7KSQ - chains B and D of the 18 polymer chains in the assembly; structure by electron microscopy, 2.80 A resolution.

[Chain B]
Protein: Photosystem I P700 chlorophyll a apoprotein A2
Organism: Physcomitrium patens
Notes: EC 1.97.1.12
UniProtKB: Q8MFA2 (PSAB_PHYPA); residues 3-734 here = UniProt positions 3-734
Amino-acid sequence (732 residues; numbered 3 to 734; the number before each row is that of its first residue):
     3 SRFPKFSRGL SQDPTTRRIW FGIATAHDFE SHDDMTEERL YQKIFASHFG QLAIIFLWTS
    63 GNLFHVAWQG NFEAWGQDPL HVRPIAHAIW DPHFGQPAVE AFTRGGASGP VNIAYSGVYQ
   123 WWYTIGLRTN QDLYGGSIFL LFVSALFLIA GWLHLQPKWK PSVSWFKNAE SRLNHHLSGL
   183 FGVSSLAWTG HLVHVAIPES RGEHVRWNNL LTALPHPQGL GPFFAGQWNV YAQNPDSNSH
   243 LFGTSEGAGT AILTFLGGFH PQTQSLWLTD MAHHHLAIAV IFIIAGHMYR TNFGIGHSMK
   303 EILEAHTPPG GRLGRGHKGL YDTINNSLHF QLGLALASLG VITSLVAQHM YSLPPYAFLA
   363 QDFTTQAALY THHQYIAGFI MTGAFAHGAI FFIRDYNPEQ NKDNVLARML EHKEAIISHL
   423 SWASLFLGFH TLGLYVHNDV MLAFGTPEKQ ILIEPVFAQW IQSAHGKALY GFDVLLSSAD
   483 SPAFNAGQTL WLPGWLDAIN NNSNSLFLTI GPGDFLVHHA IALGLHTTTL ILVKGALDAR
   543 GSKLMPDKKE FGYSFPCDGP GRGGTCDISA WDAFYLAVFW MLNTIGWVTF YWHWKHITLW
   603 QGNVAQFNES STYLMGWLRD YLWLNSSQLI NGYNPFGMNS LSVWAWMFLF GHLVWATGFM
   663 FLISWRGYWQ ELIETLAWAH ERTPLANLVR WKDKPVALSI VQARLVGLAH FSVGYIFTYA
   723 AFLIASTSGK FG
Curated features (UniProtKB/Swiss-Prot):
  - binding site ([4Fe-4S] cluster): Cys-559, Cys-568
  - binding site (chlorophyll a): His-654, Met-662, Tyr-670
  - binding site (phylloquinone): Trp-671
Ion coordination: 4Fe-4S cluster Fe: Cys-559, Cys-568 (shared with 2 residues of chain A)
Small-molecule neighbours:
  - beta-carotene (BCR), molecule 1: Gly-52, Ile-56, Leu-59, Leu-150
  - beta-carotene (BCR), molecule 2: Leu-54, Ile-57, Phe-58, Phe-149, Gly-181, Leu-182, Val-185, Ser-186, Leu-188
  - beta-carotene (BCR), molecule 3: Phe-58, Thr-61, Leu-65, Trp-123, Trp-124, Ile-127, Leu-129, Gly-138, Phe-141, Leu-142, Trp-209, Leu-212, Leu-213
  - beta-carotene (BCR), molecule 4: Leu-188, Leu-222, Phe-225, Phe-226, Leu-278, Val-282, Ile-285, Ile-286, His-289, Ile-297
  - beta-carotene (BCR), molecule 5: Phe-225, Trp-230, Val-282, Ile-286
  - beta-carotene (BCR), molecule 6: Phe-332, Gly-335, Leu-336, Ala-339, Val-343, Met-383, Ala-386, Phe-387, Gly-390, Phe-393, Phe-394, Leu-408, Ala-538
  - beta-carotene (BCR), molecule 7: Phe-387, Leu-408, Met-411, Val-535, Leu-539
  - beta-carotene (BCR), molecule 8: Val-645, Trp-648, Met-649, Phe-652, Trp-671, Leu-674, Ile-675, Leu-678, Phe-719
  - beta-carotene (BCR), molecule 9: Thr-685, Pro-686, Leu-687, Ala-688
  - chlorophyll a isomer (CL0): Leu-620, Leu-624, Trp-625, Trp-657
  - chlorophyll a (CLA), molecule 1: Phe-5, Lys-7, Phe-8, Gly-24, Ile-25, Ala-28, His-29, Phe-31, His-34, Lys-45, Ser-49, Gln-53, Ile-56
  - chlorophyll a (CLA), molecule 2: Thr-18, Ile-21, Trp-22, Ile-675, Leu-678, Ala-679, His-682, Val-691, Arg-692, Trp-693, Lys-694, Asp-695, Pro-697, Val-698, Leu-700
  - chlorophyll a (CLA), molecule 3: Ile-21, Trp-22, Ile-25
  - chlorophyll a (CLA), molecule 4: Trp-22, Phe-652, Leu-655, Val-656, Thr-659, Met-662, Phe-663, Leu-700, Leu-707, Val-708, Ala-711, His-712, Val-715
  - chlorophyll a (CLA), molecule 5: Ile-25, Ala-26, Thr-27, Ala-28, His-29, Asp-30, Glu-32, His-331, Leu-334, Leu-338, Phe-381, Ile-382, Thr-384, Gly-385, Ala-388, His-389, Ile-392, Arg-396, Tyr-555, Ser-556, Trp-573, Phe-576, Ala-711
  - chlorophyll a (CLA), molecule 6: His-29, Phe-31, Glu-32, Tyr-43, Ile-46, Ser-49, His-50, Gln-53, Leu-54, Ile-57, Phe-168, Arg-174, His-178, Leu-182, Phe-183, Leu-330, His-331, Gln-333, Leu-334, Ala-337, Leu-338, Leu-341
  - chlorophyll a (CLA), molecule 7: His-29, Gln-53, Ile-56, Ile-57, Trp-60, Leu-338, Leu-341, Ile-378, Phe-381, Ile-382
  - chlorophyll a (CLA), molecule 8: Phe-47, Phe-51, Leu-148, Phe-149, Ile-151, Ala-152, Leu-155, His-156, Lys-160, Trp-161, Pro-163, Trp-167
  - chlorophyll a (CLA), molecule 9: Phe-47, His-50, Phe-51, Leu-54, Trp-123, Trp-167, Phe-168, Asn-170, Ser-173, Arg-174, His-177, His-178, Gly-181, Leu-182, Phe-183, Leu-341, Ile-344, Tyr-358
  - chlorophyll a (CLA), molecule 10: Ile-56, Leu-59, Trp-60, Ser-62, Gly-63, Phe-66, His-67, Trp-70, Gln-71, His-89, Ala-90, Ile-91, Trp-92, Leu-143
  - chlorophyll a (CLA), molecule 11: Ile-57, Phe-58, Trp-60, Thr-61, Ser-118, Gly-119, Val-120, Trp-123, Val-185, Ser-186, Ala-189, Leu-341, Ile-344, Thr-345, Val-348, Met-352, Tyr-358, Leu-371, His-374, His-375, Ile-378, Ile-382
  - chlorophyll a (CLA), molecule 12: Trp-60, Gly-63, Asn-64, His-67, Val-68, Ala-88, His-89, Asn-114, Ile-115, Ala-116, Tyr-117, Ser-118, Val-120, Val-645, Trp-646, Met-649, Phe-719
  - chlorophyll a (CLA), molecule 13: Trp-60, Asn-64, Tyr-117, Ser-118, Val-120, Ala-370, Leu-371, Thr-373, His-374, Tyr-377, Ile-378, Phe-381, Trp-646, Met-649, Ile-718, Phe-719, Tyr-721, Ala-722, Leu-725, Ile-726
  - chlorophyll a (CLA), molecule 14: His-89, Ala-90, Ile-91, Trp-92, Asp-93, Pro-94, His-95, Phe-96, Phe-104, Asn-114, Ser-644, Val-645, Trp-648
  - chlorophyll a (CLA), molecule 15: Trp-123, Thr-126, Ile-127, Leu-182, Phe-183, Ser-186, Ser-187, Trp-190, Leu-194, Leu-270, Met-273, His-276, His-277, Ile-280, Ile-344, Leu-347, Val-348, His-351, Met-352, Pro-357, Tyr-358
  - chlorophyll a (CLA), molecule 16: Ile-127, Gly-128, Leu-129, Asp-134, Gly-137, Gly-138, Phe-141, Ser-186, Ala-189, Trp-190, Gly-192, His-193, His-196, Val-197, Val-207, Arg-208, Trp-209, Leu-212
  - chlorophyll a (CLA), molecule 17: Trp-167, Asn-170, Ser-173, His-177, Thr-293, Asn-294, Phe-295
  - chlorophyll a (CLA), molecule 18: Ala-171, Arg-174, Leu-175, His-178, Leu-179, Phe-183, Met-301, Leu-305, Tyr-323, Ile-326, Asn-327, Leu-336, Ala-337, Ser-340, Ile-344
  - chlorophyll a (CLA), molecule 19: Leu-175, Leu-179, Phe-183, Phe-284, Ala-287, Met-290, Tyr-291, Met-301, Ile-304, Leu-305
  - chlorophyll a (CLA), molecule 20: Asn-176, His-177, Ser-180, Gly-181, Val-185, Ile-285, Gly-288, His-289, Met-290, Tyr-291, Thr-293, Phe-295, Ile-297
  - chlorophyll a (CLA), molecule 21: Leu-188, Ala-189, Thr-191, Gly-192, Val-195, His-196, Leu-212, Leu-213, Thr-214, Ala-215, Leu-216, Pro-217, His-218, Gly-221, Leu-222, Phe-225, Tyr-233, Ile-254, Leu-255, Leu-278
  - chlorophyll a (CLA), molecule 22: Phe-225, Trp-230, Asn-231, Tyr-233, Ala-234, Leu-255, Phe-257, His-275, Leu-278, Ala-279, Val-282, Ile-283, Leu-492
  - chlorophyll a (CLA), molecule 23: Thr-256, Phe-257, Gly-259, Gly-260, Leu-268, Asp-272, Met-273, His-275, His-276, Ala-279, Ile-280, Ile-283, His-351, Leu-355, Pro-357, Trp-493, Trp-497
  - chlorophyll a (CLA), molecule 24: Ile-286, Ala-287, His-289, Met-290, Ile-297, Gly-298, His-299
  - chlorophyll a (CLA), molecule 25: Met-290, His-299, Glu-303, Ile-304, Ala-307, His-308
  - chlorophyll a (CLA), molecule 26: Ile-304, Leu-305, His-308, Leu-315, His-319, Leu-322, Ile-326, Phe-332, Val-407, Leu-408, Met-411
  - chlorophyll a (CLA), molecule 27: Ala-307, His-308, Thr-309, Pro-310, Pro-311, Arg-314, Leu-315, His-319
  - chlorophyll a (CLA), molecule 28: Arg-314, Leu-315, Val-407, Arg-410, Met-411, Glu-413, His-414, Ala-417, Ile-418, His-421
  - chlorophyll a (CLA), molecule 29: Leu-336, Ala-339, Ser-340, Val-343, Ile-344, Leu-347, Gln-350, His-351, Tyr-353, Ser-354, Leu-355, Leu-508, Phe-509
  - chlorophyll a (CLA), molecule 30: Val-343, Ser-346, Leu-347, Gln-350, Gln-376, Met-383, Phe-387, Leu-527, Thr-530, Thr-531, Leu-534, Met-583, Thr-586, Ile-587
  - chlorophyll a (CLA), molecule 31: Gln-350, Tyr-353, Tyr-372, Gln-376, Phe-459, Ala-460, Ile-463, Gln-464, His-467, Phe-509, Leu-510, Ile-512, His-520, Ile-523, Leu-527, Val-590, Tyr-593, Trp-594, Lys-597, His-598
  - chlorophyll a (CLA), molecule 32: Tyr-377, Thr-433, Leu-434, Tyr-437, Val-519, Ala-522, Leu-525, Asn-585, Gly-588, Trp-589, Phe-592, Leu-616, Trp-619, Leu-620, Leu-624, Ser-628, Ile-632, Phe-650, His-654, Trp-657, Phe-713, Tyr-717, Thr-720, Tyr-721, Phe-724
  - chlorophyll a (CLA), molecule 33: Ala-417, His-421, Trp-424
  - chlorophyll a (CLA), molecule 34: Ile-418, His-421, Leu-422, Trp-424, Ala-425, Ile-523, Ala-524, Leu-527, His-528, Thr-531
  - chlorophyll a (CLA), molecule 35: Ser-420, Ser-423, Trp-424, Leu-427, Phe-431
  - chlorophyll a (CLA), molecule 36: Ser-423, Ser-426, Leu-427, Gly-430, Phe-431, Leu-434, Leu-525, Thr-529, Leu-532, Ile-533, Leu-578, Phe-581, Trp-582
  - chlorophyll a (CLA), molecule 37: Trp-424, Leu-427, Phe-428, Phe-431, His-432
  - chlorophyll a (CLA), molecule 38: Trp-424, Phe-428, Leu-429, Ile-455, Glu-456, Pro-457, Val-458, Phe-459, Ala-460, Gln-461, Ile-512, Asp-516, Phe-517, His-520, His-521, Ala-524, His-528
  - chlorophyll a (CLA), molecule 39: Phe-431, Gly-435, Leu-436, Val-438, His-439, Val-442, Met-443, Phe-446, Lys-451, Ile-453
  - chlorophyll a (CLA), molecule 40: Leu-434, Val-438, Asp-441, Leu-525, Phe-581, Trp-582, Asn-585, Trp-589, Leu-616, Leu-620, Leu-624, Trp-657, Phe-713, Tyr-717
  - chlorophyll a (CLA), molecule 41: Val-458, Phe-459, Trp-462, Phe-474
  - chlorophyll a (CLA), molecule 42: Trp-462, Ile-463, Ala-466, His-467, Leu-477, Leu-478, Ala-485, Trp-493, Leu-494, Trp-497, Phe-509
  - chlorophyll a (CLA), molecule 43: Leu-477, Pro-484, Ala-485, Ala-488, Gly-489, Leu-492, Trp-493
  - chlorophyll a (CLA), molecule 44: Trp-648, Leu-651, Phe-652, His-654, Leu-655, Trp-657, Ala-658, Phe-661
  - chlorophyll a (CLA), molecule 45: Leu-655, Ala-658, Thr-659, Phe-661, Met-662, Ile-665, Ser-666, Tyr-670, Trp-671, Leu-674
  - chlorophyll a (CLA), molecule 46: Leu-678, Ala-681, His-682, Thr-685, Ala-688, Val-691
  - chlorophyll a (CLA), molecule 47: Trp-680, Ala-681, Arg-684, Thr-685, Pro-686
  - chlorophyll a (CLA), molecule 48: Pro-686, Leu-687, Ala-688
  - phylloquinone (PQN): Trp-22, Ile-25, Met-662, Phe-663, Ser-666, Trp-667, Arg-668, Trp-671, Ile-675, Ala-699, Leu-700, Ala-705
  - 4Fe-4S cluster (SF4): Cys-559, Gly-561, Pro-562, Cys-568, Trp-667, Ile-702, Arg-706

[Chain D]
Protein: PsaD
Organism: Physcomitrium patens
UniProtKB: A9REG3 (A9REG3_PHYPA); residues 70-211 here correspond to UniProt positions 69-210 (UniProt number = residue number - 1)
Amino-acid sequence (142 residues; numbered 70 to 211; the number before each row is that of its first residue):
    70 FTPPTLNADT PAPIFGGSTG GLLRKAQVEE FYVITWESPK EQIFEMPTGG AAIMRSGPNL
   130 LKLARKEQCL ALGARLRTKF KIQYQFYRVF PNGEVQYLHP KDGVYPEKVN AGRTAVGVNN
   190 RSIGQNANPA ELKFAHKQAY DL

[Chain B / chain D interface]
Pairs across the interface (29):
  Glu-32(B) / Phe-203(D)
  Met-37(B) / Phe-203(D)
  Glu-39(B) / Phe-203(D)
  Leu-42(B) / Phe-203(D)  hydrophobic
  Ile-395(B) / Pro-198(D)
  Arg-396(B) / Ala-199(D)
  Arg-396(B) / Lys-202(D)  hydrogen bond (backbone-side chain)
  Asp-397(B) / Ala-199(D)
  Asp-397(B) / Lys-202(D)  salt bridge
  Tyr-398(B) / Ala-199(D)
  Asn-399(B) / Asn-197(D)
  Asn-399(B) / Ala-199(D)
  Pro-400(B) / Asn-197(D)
  Arg-542(B) / Asn-197(D)  hydrogen bond
  Asp-549(B) / Ile-192(D)
  Lys-551(B) / Asn-197(D)
  Lys-551(B) / Pro-198(D)
  Glu-552(B) / Ile-192(D)
  Glu-552(B) / Asn-195(D)  hydrogen bond
  Glu-552(B) / Ala-208(D)
  Glu-552(B) / Tyr-209(D)
  Trp-680(B) / Thr-88(D)  hydrogen bond (side chain-backbone)
  Trp-680(B) / Leu-92(D)
  Glu-683(B) / Leu-92(D)
  Glu-683(B) / Arg-93(D)
  Arg-684(B) / Leu-91(D)  hydrogen bond (side chain-backbone)
  Arg-684(B) / Leu-92(D)
  Arg-692(B) / Arg-93(D)
  Lys-696(B) / Glu-98(D)  salt bridge
Other interface residues (no listed pair), chain D (17 interface residues in all): Ala-196, Glu-200, Gln-207

[In short]
The interface between chain B and chain D involves 19 residues on one side and 17 on the other; the contacts
include 5 hydrogen bonds and 2 salt bridges. Among the polar pairs are Asp-397(B)/Lys-202(D),
Lys-696(B)/Glu-98(D) and Arg-396(B)/Lys-202(D).
Chain B is Photosystem I P700 chlorophyll a apoprotein A2 and chain D is PsaD, both from Physcomitrium patens;
the structure, The Structure of the moss PSI-LHCI reveals the evolution of the LHCI antenna, was determined by
electron microscopy (same publication as 7KU5 and 7KUX).
